Entry 7GUQ (X-ray diffraction, 1.80 A resolution); this record covers chains A and D.

== Chain A ==
Molecule: B-cell lymphoma 6 protein
From: Homo sapiens
UniProt: P41182 (BCL6_HUMAN); residues 5-129 here = UniProt positions 5-129
Amino-acid sequence (128 residues; each row starts with the number of its first residue):
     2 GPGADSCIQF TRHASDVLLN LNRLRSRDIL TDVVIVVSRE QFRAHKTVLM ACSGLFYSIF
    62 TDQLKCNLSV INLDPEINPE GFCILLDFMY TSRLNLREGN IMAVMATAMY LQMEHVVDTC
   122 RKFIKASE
Unresolved in the structure: 2-5
Construct notes: expression tag (2-4)
Small-molecule neighbours: 7ZO (5-[(5-chloranylpyrimidin-4-yl)amino]-1,3-dihydroindol-2-one): Asn21, Arg24, Leu25, Met51, Ala52, Cys53, Ser54, Gly55, Tyr58, Gln113, Met114, Glu115
UniProt features mapped onto this chain:
  - mutagenesis: Asn21 (N21K: Abolishes interaction with NCOR2 and HDAC2, no effect on interaction with CTBP1 and transcriptional autoinhibition; when associated with A-116 and 376-Q--Q-379), Ser59 (S59A: Abolished ubiquitination by the SCF(FBXL17) complex), His116 (H116A: Abolishes interaction with NCOR2 and HDAC2, no effect on interaction with CTBP1 and transcriptional autoinhibition; when associated with K-21 and 376-Q--Q-379)

== Chain D ==
Molecule: WVIP tetrapeptide
Amino-acid sequence (6 residues; row label = number of the first residue in the row; numbering starts at 0):
     0 XWVIPA
Modified positions: ACE (acetyl group) at position 0

== Interface between chain A and chain D ==
Pairs across the interface (12; chain A residue first):
  Cys8(A) - Pro4(D)
  Ile9(A) - Trp1(D)  hydrophobic
  Ile9(A) - Val2(D)
  Gln10(A) - ACE_0(D)
  Gln10(A) - Trp1(D)
  Gln10(A) - Val2(D)  hydrogen bond (backbone-backbone)
  Gln10(A) - Pro4(D)
  Phe11(A) - ACE_0(D)
  Phe11(A) - Trp1(D)
  Thr12(A) - ACE_0(D)  hydrogen bond (backbone-backbone)
  Thr12(A) - Val2(D)
  Arg13(A) - ACE_0(D)
Also at the interface, not in a pair above, chain D (5 interface residues in all): Ile3

== Overview ==
The interface between chain A and chain D involves 6 residues on one side and 5 on the other, with 2 hydrogen
bonds. The backbones hydrogen-bond at Gln10(A)-Val2(D) and Thr12(A)-ACE_0(D). Ligands of chain A: compound
7ZO. From UniProt: 3 mutagenesis sites on chain A.
Chain A is B-cell lymphoma 6 protein (Homo sapiens) and chain D is WVIP tetrapeptide; the structure, Crystal
Structure of B-cell lymphoma 6 protein BTB domain in complex with ligand 1 at 21.14 ..., was determined by
X-ray diffraction together with 7GUD, 7GUE, 7GUF, 7GUG, 7GUH, 7GUI and 126 further entries from the same
study.
